Entry 6UQE (electron microscopy, 3.00 A resolution); this record covers chains F and I of the 22 polymer chains in the assembly.

[Chain F]
Protein: ATP-dependent Clp protease ATP-binding subunit ClpA
From: Escherichia coli K-12
Reference sequence: A0A4Y9BNB2 (A0A4Y9BNB2_ECOLX); numbering as in UniProt (aligned over 169-746)
Amino-acid sequence (578 residues; numbered 169 to 746; the number before each row is that of its first residue):
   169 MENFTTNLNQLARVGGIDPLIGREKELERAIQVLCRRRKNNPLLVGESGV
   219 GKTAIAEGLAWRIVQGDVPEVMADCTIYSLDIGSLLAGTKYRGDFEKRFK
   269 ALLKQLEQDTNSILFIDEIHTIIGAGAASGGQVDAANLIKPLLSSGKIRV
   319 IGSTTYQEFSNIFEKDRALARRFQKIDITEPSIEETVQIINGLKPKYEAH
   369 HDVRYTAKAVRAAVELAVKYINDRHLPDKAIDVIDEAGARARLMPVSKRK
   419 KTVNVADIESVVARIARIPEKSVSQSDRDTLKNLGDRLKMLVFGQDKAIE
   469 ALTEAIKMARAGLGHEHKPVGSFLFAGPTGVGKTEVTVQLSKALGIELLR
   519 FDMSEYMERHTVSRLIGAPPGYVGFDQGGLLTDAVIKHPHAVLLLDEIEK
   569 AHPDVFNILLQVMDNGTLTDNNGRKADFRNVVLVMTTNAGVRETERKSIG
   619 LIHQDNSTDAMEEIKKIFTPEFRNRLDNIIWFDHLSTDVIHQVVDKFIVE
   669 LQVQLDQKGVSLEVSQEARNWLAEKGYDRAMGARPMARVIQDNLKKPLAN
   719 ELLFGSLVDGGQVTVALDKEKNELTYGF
Ligand contacts:
  - ADP (adenosine-5'-diphosphate), molecule 1: Leu188, Ile189, Ser216, Gly217, Val218, Gly219, Lys220, Thr221, Ala222, Ile357, Leu361, Pro395, Asp396
  - ADP, molecule 2: Leu459, Val460, Phe461, Thr497, Gly498, Val499, Gly500, Lys501, Thr502, Glu503, Leu653, Val657, Val661, Lys664, Phe665, Ala701, Arg702

[Chain I]
Protein: ATP-dependent Clp protease proteolytic subunit
From: Escherichia coli K-12
Notes: EC 3.4.21.92
Reference sequence: A0A0K4NM46 (A0A0K4NM46_ECOLX); numbering as in UniProt (aligned over 15-206)
Amino-acid sequence (192 residues; row label = number of the first residue in the row):
    15 ALVPMVIEQTSRGERSFDIYSRLLKERVIFLTGQVEDHMANLIVAQMLFL
    65 EAENPEKDIYLYINSPGGVITAGMSIYDTMQFIKPDVSTICMGQAASMGA
   115 FLLTAGAKGKRFCLPNSRVMIHQPLGGYQGQATDIEIHAREILKVKGRMN
   165 ELMALHTGQSLEQIERDTERDRFLSAPEAVEYGLVDSILTHR

[Interface between chain F and chain I]
Contacting residue pairs (13; chain F residue first):
  Ile617(F) - Leu37(I)  hydrophobic
  Ile617(F) - Glu40(I)
  Gly618(F) - Tyr76(I)
  Gly618(F) - Arg206(I)  hydrogen bond (backbone-side chain)
  Leu619(F) - Tyr76(I)  hydrophobic
  Leu619(F) - Arg206(I)  hydrogen bond (backbone-side chain)
  Ile620(F) - Phe126(I)  hydrophobic
  Ile620(F) - Leu203(I)  hydrophobic
  Ile620(F) - Arg206(I)
  His621(F) - Tyr74(I)
  His621(F) - Arg206(I)
  Asp623(F) - Tyr74(I)
  Asn624(F) - Lys71(I)
Interface residues without a listed pair, chain F (8 interface residues in all): Ser616
Interface residues without a listed pair, chain I (11 interface residues in all): Val42, Asp72, Ile104

[Summary]
8 residues of chain F face 11 of chain I across their interface, with 2 hydrogen bonds. Polar pairs include
Gly618(F)-Arg206(I) and Leu619(F)-Arg206(I). Chain F binds ADP.
Chain F is ATP-dependent Clp protease ATP-binding subunit ClpA and chain I is ATP-dependent Clp protease
proteolytic subunit, both from Escherichia coli K-12; the structure, ClpA/ClpP Disengaged State bound to
RepA-GFP, was determined by electron microscopy (same publication as 6UQO, 6W1Z, 6W20, 6W21, 6W22, 6W23 and
6W24).
